7O0U - chains C and L of the 86 polymer chains in the assembly; structure by electron microscopy, 2.35 A resolution.

== Chain C ==
Protein: MULTIHEME_CYTC domain-containing protein
Organism: Gemmatimonas phototrophica
Reference sequence: A0A143BHR6 (A0A143BHR6_9BACT); residues 1-354 here = UniProt positions 1-354
Chain sequence (354 residues; numbered 1 to 354; the number before each row is that of its first residue):
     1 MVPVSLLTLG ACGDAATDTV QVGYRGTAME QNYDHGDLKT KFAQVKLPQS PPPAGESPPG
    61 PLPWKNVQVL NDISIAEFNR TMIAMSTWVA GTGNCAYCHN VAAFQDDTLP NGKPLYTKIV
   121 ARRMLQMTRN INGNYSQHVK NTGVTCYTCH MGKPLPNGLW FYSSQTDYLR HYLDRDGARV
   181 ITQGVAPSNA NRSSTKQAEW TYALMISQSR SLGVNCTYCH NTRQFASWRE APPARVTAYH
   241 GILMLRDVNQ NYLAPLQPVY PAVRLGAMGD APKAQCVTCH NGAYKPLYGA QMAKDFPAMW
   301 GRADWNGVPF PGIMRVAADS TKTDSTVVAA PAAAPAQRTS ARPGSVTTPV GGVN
Not modelled in the structure: 1-12, 314-354
Glycans and other covalent adducts: heme c (HEC) linked to Cys95, Cys98, Cys146, Cys149, Cys216, Cys219, Cys276, Cys279; alpha-D-mannopyranose (MAN) linked to Thr108
What the authors report for this chain:
  - post-translational modification sites: Thr108

== Chain L ==
Protein: Photosynthetic reaction center L subunit
Organism: Gemmatimonas phototrophica
Reference sequence: A0A143BHR2 (A0A143BHR2_9BACT); residues 0-273 here correspond to UniProt positions 1-274 (UniProt number = residue number + 1)
Chain sequence (274 residues; row label = number of the first residue in the row; numbering starts at 0):
     0 MAMLSFEKKY RVRGGTLIGG DLFDFWFGPF YVGFFGVTTI FFVTLGTLLC VWGAAMGPTW
    60 NLWQINIAPP DLKYGLGLAP LREGGLWQII TLCALGAFGS WALRQAEIAR KLGMGMHIPW
   120 AYGGAILAYT TLVVIRPFLL GAWGHGFPYG IFSHLDWVSN VGYQYLHFHY NPAHMIAVTF
   180 FFTNCLALAM HGSLILSVTN PPKGTPTGTS EQENVFFRDL LGYSIGAIGI HRLGLFLAVG
   240 AAVWSAICIV ISGPFWTQGW PEWWNWWLNL PIWK
Not modelled in the structure: 0

== Chain C / chain L interface ==
Pairs across the interface (46; chain C residue first):
  Thr17(C) with Gly252(L), hydrogen bond (side chain-backbone); Pro253(L); Thr256(L)
  Thr19(C) with Leu71(L); His144(L)
  Gln21(C) with Asp70(L), hydrogen bond; Leu71(L), hydrogen bond (side chain-backbone)
  Arg25(C) with Ala67(L), hydrogen bond (side chain-backbone); Pro68(L), hydrogen bond (side chain-backbone); Pro69(L); Asp70(L); Arg81(L); Glu82(L); Gly83(L)
  Gly26(C) with Ala67(L); Pro68(L); Pro147(L); Trp156(L)
  Thr27(C) with Asn159(L), hydrogen bond (backbone-side chain)
  Ala28(C) with Trp156(L); Asn159(L); Val160(L), hydrophobic; Gln163(L), hydrogen bond (backbone-side chain)
  Met29(C) with Asn159(L)
  Glu30(C) with His144(L), salt bridge; Gln163(L), hydrogen bond
  Asn32(C) with Gln163(L); Tyr164(L)
  Asp34(C) with Thr256(L), hydrogen bond
  Tyr202(C) with Tyr162(L); Leu165(L), hydrogen bond (side chain-backbone); His166(L)
  Ser209(C) with Leu165(L)
  Arg210(C) with Pro260(L); Glu261(L), salt bridge
  Asn215(C) with Tyr162(L); Gln163(L); Leu165(L)
  Cys216(C) with Tyr162(L)
  Thr217(C) with Asn159(L)
  Asn221(C) with Asn159(L), hydrogen bond
  Thr222(C) with Ser158(L), hydrogen bond; Asn159(L), hydrogen bond; Tyr162(L)
  Arg223(C) with Asp155(L), salt bridge
  Phe225(C) with Tyr162(L), hydrophobic
Also at the interface, not in a pair above, chain C (26 interface residues in all): Ala15, Tyr24, Tyr33, Ile206, Val214
Also at the interface, not in a pair above, chain L (28 interface residues in all): Asn65, Leu139, Gly143

== In short ==
Chain C and chain L form an interface of 26 and 28 residues respectively, with 13 hydrogen bonds and 3 salt
bridges. Polar pairs include Glu30(C)-His144(L), Arg210(C)-Glu261(L) and Arg223(C)-Asp155(L). From the paper:
a modification site at Thr108(C).
Here chain C is MULTIHEME_CYTC domain-containing protein and chain L is Photosynthetic reaction center L
subunit, both from Gemmatimonas phototrophica. Entry 7O0U (Cryo-EM structure (model_1a) of the RC-dLH complex
from Gemmatimonas phototrophica at 2.4 A) was determined by electron microscopy together with 7O0V, 7O0W and
7O0X from the same study.
